PDB entry 1NJI | X-ray diffraction, 3.00 A resolution | chains A and U of the 30 polymer chains in the assembly

[Chain A]
Molecule: 23S ribosomal RNA
Source organism: Haloarcula marismortui
Sequence (2922 nucleotides; numbered 2 to 2923; the number before each row is that of its first residue):
     2 UUGGCUACUAUGCCAGCUGGUGGAUUGCUCGGCUCAGGCGCUGAUGAAGG
    52 ACGUGCCAAGCUGCGAUAAGCCAUGGGGAGCCGCACGGAGGCGAAGAACC
   102 AUGGAUUUCCGAAUGAGAAUCUCUCUAACAAUUGCUUCGCGCAAUGAGGA
   152 ACCCCGAGAACUGAAACAUCUCAGUAUCGGGAGGAACAGAAAACGCAAUG
   202 UGAUGUCGUUAGUAACCGCGAGUGAACGCGAUACAGCCCAAACCGAAGCC
   252 CUCACGGGCAAUGUGGUGUCAGGGCUACCUCUCAUCAGCCGACCGUCUCG
   302 ACGAAGUCUCUUGGAACAGAGCGUGAUACAGGGUGACAACCCCGUACUCG
   352 AGACCAGUACGACGUGCGGUAGUGCCAGAGUAGCGGGGGUUGGAUAUCCC
   402 UCGCGAAUAACGCAGGCAUCGACUGCGAAGGCUAAACACAACCUGAGACC
   452 GAUAGUGAACAAGUAGUGUGAACGAACGCUGCAAAGUACCCUCAGAAGGG
   502 AGGCGAAAUAGAGCAUGAAAUCAGUUGGCGAUCGAGCGACAGGGCAUACA
   552 AGGUCCCUCGACGAAUGACCGACGCGCGAGCGUCCAGUAAGACUCACGGG
   602 AAGCCGAUGUUCUGUCGUACGUUUUGAAAAACGAGCCAGGGAGUGUGUCU
   652 GCAUGGCAAGUCUAACCGGAGUAUCCGGGGAGGCACAGGGAAACCGACAU
   702 GGCCGCAGGGCUUUGCCCGAGGGCCGCCGUCUUCAAGGGCGGGGAGCCAU
   752 GUGGACACGACCCGAAUCCGGACGAUCUACGCAUGGACAAGAUGAAGCGU
   802 GCCGAAAGGCACGUGGAAGUCUGUUAGAGUUGGUGUCCUACAAUACCCUC
   852 UCGUGAUCUAUGUGUAGGGGUGAAAGGCCCAUCGAGUCCGGCAACAGCUG
   902 GUUCCAAUCGAAACAUGUCGAAGCAUGACCUCCGCCGAGGUAGUCUGUGA
   952 GGUAGAGCGACCGAUUGGUGUGUCCGCCUCCGAGAGGAGUCGGCACACCU
  1002 GUCAAACUCCAAACUUACAGACGCCGUUUGACGCGGGGAUUCCGGUGCGC
  1052 GGGGUAAGCCUGUGUACCAGGAGGGGAACAACCCAGAGAUAGGUUAAGGU
  1102 CCCCAAGUGUGGAUUAAGUGUAAUCCUCUGAAGGUGGUCUCGAGCCCUAG
  1152 ACAGCCGGGAGGUGAGCUUAGAAGCAGCUACCCUCUAAGAAAAGCGUAAC
  1202 AGCUUACCGGCCGAGGUUUGAGGCGCCCAAAAUGAUCGGGACUCAAAUCC
  1252 ACCACCGAGACCUGUCCGUACCACUCAUACUGGUAAUCGAGUAGAUUGGC
  1302 GCUCUAAUUGGAUGGAAGUAGGGGUGAAAACUCCUAUGGACCGAUUAGUG
  1352 ACGAAAAUCCUGGCCAUAGUAGCAGCGAUAGUCGGGUGAGAACCCCGACG
  1402 GCCUAAUGGAUAAGGGUUCCUCAGCACUGCUGAUCAGCUGAGGGUUAGCC
  1452 GGUCCUAAGUCAUACCGCAACUCGACUAUGACGAAAUGGGAAACGGGUUA
  1502 AUAUUCCCGUGCCACUAUGCAGUGAAAGUUGACGCCCUGGGGUCGAUCAC
  1552 GCUGGGCAUUCGCCCAGUCGAACCGUCCAACUCCGUGGAAGCCGUAAUGG
  1602 CAGGAAGCGGACGAACGGCGGCAUAGGGAAACGUGAUUCAACCUGGGGCC
  1652 CAUGAAAAGACGAGCAUAGUGUCCGUACCGAGAACCGACACAGGUGUCCA
  1702 UGGCGGCGAAAGCCAAGGCCUGUCGGGAGCAACCAACGUUAGGGAAUUCG
  1752 GCAAGUUAGUCCCGUACCUUCGGAAGAAGGGAUGCCUGCUCCGGAACGGA
  1802 GCAGGUCGCAGUGACUCGGAAGCUCGGACUGUCUAGUAACAACAUAGGUG
  1852 ACCGCAAAUCCGCAAGGACUCGUACGGUCACUGAAUCCUGCCCAGUGCAG
  1902 GUAUCUGAACACCUCGUACAAGAGGACGAAGGACCUGUCAACGGCGGGGG
  1952 UAACUAUGACCCUCUUAAGGUAGCGUAGUACCUUGCCGCAUCAGUAGCGG
  2002 CUUGCAUGAAUGGAUUAACCAGAGCUUCACUGUCCCAACGUUGGGCCCGG
  2052 UGAACUGUACAUUCCAGUGCGGAGUCUGGAGACACCCAGGGGGAAGCGAA
  2102 GACCCUAUGGAGCUUUACUGCAGGCUGUCGCUGAGACGUGGUCGCCGAUG
  2152 UGCAGCAUAGGUAGGAGACACUACACAGGUACCCGCGCUAGCGGGCCACC
  2202 GAGUCAACAGUGAAAUACUACCCGUCGGUGACUGCGACUCUCACUCCGGG
  2252 AGGAGGACACCGAUAGCCGGGCAGUUUGACUGGGGCGGUACGCGCUCGAA
  2302 AAGAUAUCGAGCGCGCCCUAUGGCUAUCUCAGCCGGGACAGAGACCCGGC
  2352 GAAGAGUGCAAGAGCAAAAGAUAGCUUGACAGUGUUCUUCCCAACGAGGA
  2402 ACGCUGACGCGAAAGCGUGGUCUAGCGAACCAAUUAGCCUGCUUGAUGCG
  2452 GGCAAUUGAUGACAGAAAAGCUACCCUAGGGAUAACAGAGUCGUCACUCG
  2502 CAAGAGCACAUAUCGACCGAGUGGCUUGCUACCUCGAUGUCGGUUCCCUC
  2552 CAUCCUGCCCGUGCAGAAGCGGGCAAGGGUGAGGUUGUUCGCCUAUUAAA
  2602 GGAGGUCGUGAGCUGGGUUUAGACCGUCGUGAGACAGGUCGGCUGCUAUC
  2652 UACUGGGUGUGUAAUGGUGUCUGACAAGAACGACCGUAUAGUACGAGAGG
  2702 AACUACGGUUGGUGGCCACUGGUGUACCGGUUGUUCGAGAGAGCACGUGC
  2752 CGGGUAGCCACGCCACACGGGGUAAGAGCUGAACGCAUCUAAGCUCGAAA
  2802 CCCACUUGGAAAAGAGACACCGCCGAGGUCCCGCGUACAAGACGCGGUCG
  2852 AUAGACUCGGGGUGUGCGCGUCGAGGUAACGAGACGUUAAGCCCACGAGC
  2902 ACUAACAGACCAAAGCCAUCAU
Unresolved in the structure: 2-9, 126-127, 715, 971-998, 1560, 1952-1963, 2137-2236, 2339-2343, 2665-2666, 2915-2923
Bound ions: Mg2+ site 1 near G28 (its only coordinating residue here); Na+ site 1: C40, C443; Na+ site 2: G56, A59, G61; Na+ site 3 near U108 (its only coordinating residue here); Mg2+ site 2 near U115 (its only coordinating residue here); Na+ site 4: C141, G142; Na+ site 5 near U146 (its only coordinating residue here); Mg2+ site 3: C162, U2276; K+ site 1: C162, U163, U172; Mg2+ site 4: A165, A167, C168; Na+ site 6: A165, A166, A167; Mg2+ site 5: A166, G219; 61 more Na+ sites not listed; 98 more Mg2+ sites not listed; 1 more K+ sites not listed
Ligand contacts: chloramphenicol (CLM): G2099, A2100, G2540, U2645, G2646

[Chain U]
Protein: 50S ribosomal protein L24P
Source organism: Haloarcula marismortui
UniProtKB: P10972 (RL24_HALMA); numbering as in UniProt (aligned over 1-119)
Amino-acid sequence (119 residues; row label = number of the first residue in the row):
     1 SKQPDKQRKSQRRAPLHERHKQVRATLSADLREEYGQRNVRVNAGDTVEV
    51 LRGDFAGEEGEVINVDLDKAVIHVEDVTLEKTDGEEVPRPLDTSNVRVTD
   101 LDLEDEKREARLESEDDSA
Bound ions: Mg2+: Gln37, Arg111, Leu112, Ser114, Asp117; Na+: Ser94, Asn95 (shared with U308(A), U335(A), C342(A) of chain A)

[How chain A and chain U interact]
Pairs across the interface (112; chain A residue first):
  U30(A) - Asp5(U)  hydrogen bond to the sugar
  U30(A) - Arg8(U)  salt bridge to the phosphate
  C31(A) - Asp5(U)  phosphate contact
  C31(A) - Arg8(U)  salt bridge to the phosphate
  C31(A) - Arg12(U)  salt bridge to the phosphate
  C31(A) - Arg13(U)  hydrogen bond to the phosphate
  G32(A) - Lys9(U)  salt bridge to the phosphate
  G32(A) - Arg13(U)  salt bridge to the phosphate
  G77(A) - His17(U)  base contact
  G78(A) - His17(U)  sugar contact
  G79(A) - His20(U)  sugar contact
  G79(A) - Arg41(U)  phosphate contact
  G79(A) - Lys107(U)  hydrogen bond to the base
  G79(A) - Arg111(U)  salt bridge to the phosphate
  A80(A) - Arg41(U)  sugar contact
  A80(A) - Asn43(U)  hydrogen bond to the phosphate
  A80(A) - Arg111(U)  salt bridge to the phosphate
  G81(A) - Arg41(U)  salt bridge to the phosphate
  G81(A) - Val42(U)  phosphate contact
  G81(A) - Asn43(U)  phosphate contact
  G81(A) - Ala44(U)  hydrogen bond to the phosphate
  G81(A) - Val65(U)  sugar contact
  G81(A) - Leu67(U)  phosphate contact
  C82(A) - Leu16(U)  phosphate contact
  C82(A) - Val65(U)  phosphate contact
  C82(A) - Leu67(U)  hydrogen bond to the phosphate
  C83(A) - Leu16(U)  phosphate contact
  C85(A) - Asp68(U)  phosphate contact
  C87(A) - Lys69(U)  hydrogen bond to the base
  A95(A) - Asp105(U)  base contact
  G97(A) - Asp105(U)  hydrogen bond to the base
  G97(A) - Glu106(U)  base contact
  G97(A) - Lys107(U)  base contact
  A99(A) - Leu16(U)  sugar contact
  A99(A) - His17(U)  base contact
  A99(A) - His20(U)  hydrogen bond to the base
  C100(A) - Pro15(U)  sugar contact
  C100(A) - Leu16(U)  sugar contact
  C100(A) - His17(U)  hydrogen bond to the sugar
  C101(A) - Pro15(U)  sugar contact
  C101(A) - His17(U)  sugar contact
  C303(A) - Asp116(U)  sugar contact
  C303(A) - Asp117(U)  phosphate contact
  C303(A) - Ser118(U)  phosphate contact
  G304(A) - Ser118(U)  phosphate contact
  A306(A) - Arg38(U)  salt bridge to the phosphate
  G307(A) - Arg32(U)  salt bridge to the phosphate
  G307(A) - Arg38(U)  salt bridge to the phosphate
  U308(A) - Arg32(U)  salt bridge to the phosphate
  U308(A) - Arg38(U)  salt bridge to the phosphate
  U308(A) - Leu51(U)  base contact
  U308(A) - Arg52(U)  hydrogen bond to the base
  U308(A) - Ser94(U)  base contact
  U308(A) - Asn95(U)  base contact
  U308(A) - Arg97(U)  sugar contact
  C309(A) - Arg97(U)  salt bridge to the phosphate
  G315(A) - Asp54(U)  hydrogen bond to the sugar
  A316(A) - Arg52(U)  phosphate contact
  A316(A) - Asp54(U)  sugar contact
  A317(A) - Arg52(U)  phosphate contact
  C318(A) - Arg52(U)  salt bridge to the phosphate
  A331(A) - Ser1(U)  base contact
  G332(A) - Lys2(U)  hydrogen bond to the sugar
  G332(A) - Gln3(U)  sugar contact
  G332(A) - Pro4(U)  sugar contact
  G332(A) - Gln7(U)  hydrogen bond to the base
  G333(A) - Pro4(U)  sugar contact
  G333(A) - Gln7(U)  sugar contact
  G333(A) - Arg8(U)  phosphate contact
  G333(A) - Gln11(U)  hydrogen bond to the sugar
  G334(A) - Arg8(U)  salt bridge to the phosphate
  G334(A) - Gln11(U)  sugar contact
  G334(A) - Ser94(U)  hydrogen bond to the base
  U335(A) - Asp92(U)  sugar contact
  U335(A) - Ser94(U)  sugar contact
  U335(A) - Asn95(U)  hydrogen bond to the sugar
  G336(A) - Gly53(U)  base contact
  G336(A) - Asp54(U)  hydrogen bond to the base
  G336(A) - Arg89(U)  base contact
  G336(A) - Asn95(U)  hydrogen bond to the phosphate
  C342(A) - Thr26(U)  phosphate contact
  C342(A) - Ser94(U)  hydrogen bond to the sugar
  C343(A) - Lys21(U)  hydrogen bond to the sugar
  C343(A) - Arg24(U)  sugar contact
  C343(A) - Thr26(U)  hydrogen bond to the phosphate
  C343(A) - Arg38(U)  phosphate contact
  C343(A) - Asn39(U)  phosphate contact
  C344(A) - Lys21(U)  sugar contact
  C344(A) - Arg24(U)  salt bridge to the phosphate
  C344(A) - Asn39(U)  hydrogen bond to the phosphate
  G345(A) - Lys21(U)  phosphate contact
  G446(A) - Ser1(U)  phosphate contact
  G446(A) - Lys6(U)  salt bridge to the phosphate
  A447(A) - Ser1(U)  phosphate contact
  A447(A) - Lys2(U)  hydrogen bond to the phosphate
  A447(A) - Gln3(U)  phosphate contact
  G448(A) - Lys2(U)  salt bridge to the phosphate
  G448(A) - Gln3(U)  hydrogen bond to the phosphate
  C483(A) - Arg89(U)  hydrogen bond to the base
  A484(A) - Leu79(U)  sugar contact
  A484(A) - Arg89(U)  hydrogen bond to the sugar
  A484(A) - Pro90(U)  sugar contact
  A485(A) - Pro90(U)  phosphate contact
  A486(A) - Leu79(U)  sugar contact
  A486(A) - Glu80(U)  hydrogen bond to the sugar
  A486(A) - Lys81(U)  salt bridge to the phosphate
  A486(A) - Val87(U)  phosphate contact
  G487(A) - Lys81(U)  phosphate contact
  G487(A) - Thr82(U)  hydrogen bond to the phosphate
  U488(A) - Thr82(U)  sugar contact
  A489(A) - Thr82(U)  base contact
  A489(A) - Asp83(U)  sugar contact
Also at the interface, not in a pair above, chain A (50 interface residues in all): A302, G452, G504
Also at the interface, not in a pair above, chain U (56 interface residues in all): Ala25, Asp66, Arg108

[Summary]
Chain A and chain U form an interface of 50 and 56 residues respectively, with 29 hydrogen bonds and 20 salt
bridges. Polar contacts include G79(A)-Lys107(U), C87(A)-Lys69(U) and G97(A)-Asp105(U). Ligands of chain A:
chloramphenicol. The Na+ site 1 is built by C40(A) and C443(A).
Chain A is 23S ribosomal RNA and chain U is 50S ribosomal protein L24P, both from Haloarcula marismortui; the
structure, Structure of chloramphenicol bound to the 50S ribosomal subunit, was determined by X-ray
diffraction, deposited together with 1K73, 1KC8 and 1N8R.
